1G4H - chain A; structure by X-ray diffraction, 1.80 A resolution.

# Chain A
Name: 1,3,4,6-tetrachloro-1,4-cyclohexadiene hydrolase
Source organism: Sphingomonas paucimobilis
Notes: EC 3.8.1.-; engineered mutation(s): R291(2MR)
UniProt: P51698 (LINB_PSEPA); residues 1-296 here = UniProt positions 1-296
Sequence (296 residues; row label = number of the first residue in the row):
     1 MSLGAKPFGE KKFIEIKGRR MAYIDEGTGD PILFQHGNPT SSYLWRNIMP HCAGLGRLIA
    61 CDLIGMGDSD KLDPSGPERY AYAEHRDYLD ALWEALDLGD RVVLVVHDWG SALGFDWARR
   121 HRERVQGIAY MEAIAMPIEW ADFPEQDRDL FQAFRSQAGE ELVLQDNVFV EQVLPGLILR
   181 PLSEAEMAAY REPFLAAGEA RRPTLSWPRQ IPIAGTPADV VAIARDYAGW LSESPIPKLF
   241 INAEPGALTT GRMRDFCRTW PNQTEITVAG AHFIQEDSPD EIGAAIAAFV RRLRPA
Unresolved in the structure: 1-2
Construct notes: modified residue (291)
Modified positions: R291 (n3, n4-dimethylarginine; 2MR)
Bound ions: Ca2+: Q165, D166, P175, I178
Ligand contacts:
  - 1-butanol (1BO), molecule 1: D108, F143, P144, D147, F151, F169, L177, A247, L248, H272
  - 1-butanol (1BO), molecule 2: P237, T264, F289, R292, L293
What the authors report for this chain:
  - binding site for chloride ion: N38, W109, P208
  - binding site for 1-butanol: D108, P144, D147, A247, T264, H272, F289, R292
  - conformationally variable residues (side-chain flip): D147
  - catalytic residues: D108, E132, H272 (citing earlier work)

# Overview
Ligands of chain A: 1-butanol. Q165, D166, P175 and I178 coordinate Ca2+. The paper reports catalytic residues
D108, E132 and H272; a binding site for 1-butanol at D108, P144 and D147 among others.
Chain A is 1,3,4,6-tetrachloro-1,4-cyclohexadiene hydrolase (Sphingomonas paucimobilis); the structure, Linb
complexed with butan-1-ol, was determined by X-ray diffraction, deposited together with 1G5F and 1G42.
